PDB entry 4WLS | X-ray diffraction, 2.10 A resolution | chains A and U of the 6 polymer chains in the assembly

Chain A:
Molecule: HTH-type transcriptional regulator CueR
From: Escherichia coli DH5[alpha]
UniProtKB: P0A9G4 (CUER_ECOLI); residues 1-128 here = UniProt positions 1-128
Amino-acid sequence (128 residues; row label = number of the first residue in the row):
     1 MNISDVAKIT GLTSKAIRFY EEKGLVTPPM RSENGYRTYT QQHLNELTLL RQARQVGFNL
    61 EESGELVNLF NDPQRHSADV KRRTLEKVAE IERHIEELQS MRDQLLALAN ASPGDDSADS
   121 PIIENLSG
Not modelled in the structure: 112-128
Modified positions: Mse-1 (selenomethionine; parent Met); Mse-30 (selenomethionine; parent Met); Mse-101 (selenomethionine; parent Met)
Construct notes: engineered mutation Ser-112 (Cys in P0A9G4), Ser-120 (Cys in P0A9G4)
Reported in the primary citation:
  - binding site for Copa promoter DNA non-template strand: Lys-15, Arg-18, Phe-19, Tyr-36
  - specificity-determining residues: Lys-15 (proposed by the authors, not directly observed)

Chain U:
Molecule: Copa promoter DNA template strand (alternate conformation)
Sequence (26 nucleotides; numbered 1 to 26; the number before each row is that of its first residue):
     1 AAACCTTCCA GCAAGGGGAA GGTCAA

Chain A / chain U interface:
Contacting residue pairs - 14 pairs, chain A then chain U:
  Asn-2(A) / DC5(U)  phosphate contact
  Ile-3(A) / DC5(U)  hydrogen bond to the phosphate
  Ile-3(A) / DT6(U)  phosphate contact
  Ser-4(A) / DC5(U)  hydrogen bond to the phosphate
  Arg-18(A) / DT6(U)  salt bridge to the phosphate
  Arg-18(A) / DT7(U)  base contact
  Arg-31(A) / DT6(U)  hydrogen bond to the phosphate
  Arg-31(A) / DT7(U)  salt bridge to the phosphate
  Gly-35(A) / DT6(U)  sugar contact
  Tyr-36(A) / DC4(U)  base contact
  Tyr-36(A) / DC5(U)  sugar contact
  Tyr-36(A) / DT6(U)  phosphate contact
  Arg-37(A) / DT6(U)  salt bridge to the phosphate
  Arg-37(A) / DT7(U)  salt bridge to the phosphate

In short:
8 residues of chain A and 4 residues of chain U are in contact, with 3 hydrogen bonds and 4 salt bridges.
Polar contacts include Ile-3(A)/DC5(U), Ser-4(A)/DC5(U) and Arg-31(A)/DT6(U). From the paper: a binding site
for Copa promoter DNA non-template strand at Lys-15(A), Arg-18(A) and Phe-19(A) among others; the specificity
determinant Lys-15(A).
Here chain A is HTH-type transcriptional regulator CueR (Escherichia coli DH5[alpha]) and chain U is Copa
promoter DNA template strand (alternate conformation). Entry 4WLS (Crystal structure of the metal-free
(repressor) form of E. Coli CUER, a copper efflux regulator, bound ...) was determined by X-ray diffraction
(same publication as 4WLW).
